6B8H - chains A and i of the 60 polymer chains in the assembly; structure by electron microscopy, 3.60 A resolution.

Chain A:
Protein: ATP synthase protein 8
Source organism: Saccharomyces cerevisiae (strain ATCC 204508 / S288c)
Reference sequence: P00856 (ATP8_YEAST); residue numbers follow UniProt; this construct covers 1-48
Amino-acid sequence (48 residues; each row starts with the number of its first residue):
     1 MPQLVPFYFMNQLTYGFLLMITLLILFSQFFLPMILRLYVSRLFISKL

Chain i:
Protein: ATP synthase subunit J, mitochondrial
Source organism: Saccharomyces cerevisiae (strain ATCC 204508 / S288c)
Reference sequence: P81450 (ATP18_YEAST); numbering as in UniProt (aligned over 1-59)
Amino-acid sequence (59 residues; numbered 1 to 59; the number before each row is that of its first residue):
     1 MLKRFPTPILKVYWPFFVAGAAVYYGMSKAADLSSNTKEFINDPRNPRFA
    51 KGGKFVEVD

Chain A / chain i interface:
Residue-residue contacts - 25 pairs, chain A then chain i:
  Val5(A) - Phe40(i)
  Phe7(A) - Ser35(i)
  Phe7(A) - Phe40(i)  hydrophobic
  Phe7(A) - Asp43(i)
  Phe7(A) - Asn46(i)
  Tyr8(A) - Arg45(i)
  Met10(A) - Tyr24(i)  hydrophobic
  Met10(A) - Ser28(i)
  Leu13(A) - Tyr24(i)  hydrophobic
  Leu13(A) - Met27(i)  hydrophobic
  Thr14(A) - Tyr24(i)
  Leu24(A) - Tyr13(i)  hydrophobic
  Ile25(A) - Ile9(i)  hydrophobic
  Ser28(A) - Thr7(i)  hydrogen bond
  Ser28(A) - Ile9(i)
  Gln29(A) - Arg4(i)  hydrogen bond
  Gln29(A) - Phe5(i)  hydrogen bond (backbone-backbone)
  Gln29(A) - Thr7(i)
  Gln29(A) - Ile9(i)
  Phe30(A) - Leu2(i)  hydrophobic
  Phe30(A) - Arg4(i)
  Phe31(A) - Leu2(i)  hydrophobic
  Pro33(A) - Phe5(i)  hydrophobic
  Arg37(A) - Lys3(i)
  Arg37(A) - Phe5(i)
Other interface residues (no listed pair), chain A (17 interface residues in all): Phe9, Phe17, Ile21
Other interface residues (no listed pair), chain i (19 interface residues in all): Phe17, Gly20, Ala31, Ser34

Summary:
Chain A and chain i form an interface of 17 and 19 residues respectively; the contacts include 3 hydrogen
bonds. Polar contacts include Ser28(A)-Thr7(i), Gln29(A)-Arg4(i) and Gln29(A)-Phe5(i).
Chain A is ATP synthase protein 8 and chain i is ATP synthase subunit J, mitochondrial, both from
Saccharomyces cerevisiae (strain ATCC 204508 / S288c); the structure, Mosaic model of yeast mitochondrial ATP
synthase monomer, was determined by electron microscopy (same publication as 6B2Z).
